Entry 6KHJ (electron microscopy, 3.00 A resolution); this record covers chains E and G of the 18 polymer chains in the assembly.

[Chain E]
Protein: NAD(P)H-quinone oxidoreductase subunit 4L
From: Thermosynechococcus elongatus BP-1
Notes: EC 7.1.1.-
UniProt: Q8DL29 (Q8DL29_THEEB); residues 1-101 here = UniProt positions 1-101
Amino-acid sequence (101 residues; numbered 1 to 101; the number before each row is that of its first residue):
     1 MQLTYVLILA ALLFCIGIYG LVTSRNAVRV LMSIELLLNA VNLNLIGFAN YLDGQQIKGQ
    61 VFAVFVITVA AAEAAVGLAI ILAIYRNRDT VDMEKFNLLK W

[Chain G]
Protein: NADH-quinone oxidoreductase subunit J
From: Thermosynechococcus elongatus BP-1
Notes: EC 7.1.1.-
UniProt: Q8DL30 (Q8DL30_THEEB); numbering as in UniProt (aligned over 1-200)
Amino-acid sequence (200 residues; numbered 1 to 200; the number before each row is that of its first residue):
     1 MDLATLTQTI TFFALAAAVI IAALGVVLLD NVVYSAFLLG GVFLSIAGLY ILMNADFVSA
    61 AQILIYVGAV NVLILFAIML VNKRETYTPV PGRWLRQGGA AVVSLGVFAL LTKMILQTPW
   121 QLSSVPPTPD SITTIGQHFF SDFLLPFELA SVLLLMALIG AVVLARRELV LEPEPILGEE
   181 VVPPLELPER PREPVALSEK
Unresolved in the structure: 171-200

[Chain E / chain G interface]
Pairs across the interface (134; chain E residue first):
  Gln-2(E) with Phe-12(G)
  Leu-3(E) with Trp-120(G), hydrophobic; Leu-122(G), hydrophobic
  Thr-4(E) with Ile-115(G)
  Tyr-5(E) with Phe-12(G), hydrophobic
  Val-6(E) with Phe-12(G), hydrophobic; Met-53(G), hydrophobic
  Leu-7(E) with Ile-115(G); Trp-120(G), hydrophobic
  Ile-8(E) with Phe-108(G); Thr-112(G); Ile-115(G), hydrophobic; Leu-116(G), hydrophobic
  Leu-9(E) with Ala-16(G), hydrophobic; Ile-20(G), hydrophobic; Leu-49(G), hydrophobic
  Ala-11(E) with Leu-111(G), hydrophobic
  Leu-12(E) with Ile-20(G), hydrophobic; Phe-108(G)
  Leu-13(E) with Val-19(G), hydrophobic; Ala-23(G), hydrophobic; Ile-46(G), hydrophobic
  Cys-15(E) with Ser-104(G), hydrogen bond (backbone-side chain); Val-107(G), hydrophobic; Phe-108(G), hydrogen bond (side chain-backbone)
  Ile-16(E) with Ala-23(G), hydrophobic; Leu-24(G), hydrophobic; Val-27(G)
  Ile-18(E) with Ser-104(G)
  Tyr-19(E) with Val-27(G); Leu-28(G), hydrophobic; Gln-97(G); Ala-100(G), hydrophobic; Ala-101(G); Ser-104(G), hydrogen bond (backbone-side chain)
  Gly-20(E) with Val-27(G)
  Val-22(E) with Ala-100(G), hydrophobic
  Thr-23(E) with Gln-97(G); Ala-100(G)
  Arg-25(E) with Tyr-87(G); Thr-88(G), hydrogen bond (side chain-backbone)
  Asn-26(E) with Val-32(G); Tyr-87(G)
  Val-28(E) with Ile-78(G), hydrophobic
  Arg-29(E) with Val-26(G), hydrogen bond (side chain-backbone); Val-27(G); Leu-29(G), hydrogen bond (side chain-backbone); Asp-30(G), hydrogen bond (side chain-backbone); Val-32(G); Ser-35(G), hydrogen bond
  Met-32(E) with Val-26(G), hydrophobic; Val-32(G), hydrophobic; Ser-35(G); Ala-36(G); Leu-39(G), hydrophobic
  Glu-35(E) with Phe-43(G); Tyr-66(G)
  Leu-36(E) with Ala-23(G), hydrophobic; Leu-39(G), hydrophobic; Val-42(G), hydrophobic
  Asn-39(E) with Phe-43(G); Ile-46(G); Gln-62(G), hydrogen bond; Tyr-66(G)
  Asn-42(E) with Tyr-50(G); Tyr-66(G)
  Leu-43(E) with Leu-49(G), hydrophobic; Tyr-50(G), hydrophobic
  Ile-46(E) with Tyr-50(G), hydrophobic; Met-53(G), hydrophobic; Ala-55(G), hydrophobic; Val-58(G), hydrophobic
  Phe-48(E) with Trp-120(G), hydrophobic
  Asn-50(E) with Met-53(G); Asn-54(G), hydrogen bond; Pro-127(G)
  Tyr-51(E) with Leu-122(G); Ser-123(G), hydrogen bond (backbone-backbone)
  Leu-52(E) with Gln-121(G); Leu-122(G), hydrophobic; Ser-123(G), hydrogen bond (backbone-side chain)
  Gly-54(E) with Pro-127(G); Thr-128(G), hydrogen bond (backbone-backbone)
  Gln-55(E) with Val-125(G); Pro-126(G), hydrogen bond (side chain-backbone); Pro-127(G); Thr-128(G)
  Gln-56(E) with His-138(G); Asp-142(G)
  Ile-57(E) with Ser-131(G); Thr-134(G); Ile-135(G), hydrophobic
  Lys-58(E) with Asp-142(G), salt bridge; Phe-143(G)
  Gln-60(E) with Asn-54(G); Ala-55(G); Val-58(G); Ser-131(G)
  Val-61(E) with Ile-135(G), hydrophobic; His-138(G); Phe-139(G), hydrophobic; Phe-143(G), hydrophobic
  Val-64(E) with Phe-57(G), hydrophobic; Phe-139(G), hydrophobic
  Phe-65(E) with Phe-139(G), hydrophobic; Pro-146(G); Phe-147(G)
  Ile-67(E) with Gln-62(G); Ile-65(G), hydrophobic; Tyr-66(G)
  Val-69(E) with Leu-153(G), hydrophobic
  Ala-70(E) with Tyr-66(G)
  Ala-71(E) with Ile-65(G), hydrophobic; Val-70(G), hydrophobic
  Ala-72(E) with Leu-153(G), hydrophobic; Ala-157(G), hydrophobic
  Ala-75(E) with Leu-73(G), hydrophobic
  Val-76(E) with Ala-157(G)
  Leu-78(E) with Leu-73(G), hydrophobic; Ile-74(G), hydrophobic; Ala-77(G), hydrophobic
  Ala-79(E) with Ala-161(G), hydrophobic
  Ile-80(E) with Leu-164(G), hydrophobic
  Leu-82(E) with Leu-80(G), hydrophobic; Val-81(G), hydrophobic
  Ala-83(E) with Leu-164(G)
  Tyr-85(E) with Leu-80(G); Val-81(G), hydrophobic; Lys-83(G)
  Arg-86(E) with Arg-167(G)
  Asp-89(E) with Lys-83(G)
  Thr-90(E) with Glu-85(G), hydrogen bond
  Val-91(E) with Tyr-87(G)
  Asp-92(E) with Tyr-87(G)
Also at the interface, not in a pair above, chain E (70 interface residues in all): Ser-33, Leu-38, Gly-47, Asp-53, Ala-63, Val-66, Thr-68, Ala-74, Glu-94, Lys-95
Also at the interface, not in a pair above, chain G (81 interface residues in all): Thr-9, Phe-13, Asn-31, Pro-89, Val-90, Arg-93, Ala-150, Leu-154, Ala-165, Arg-166

[Summary]
70 residues of chain E and 81 residues of chain G are in contact, with 15 hydrogen bonds and 1 salt bridge.
Among the polar pairs are Lys-58(E)/Asp-142(G), Cys-15(E)/Ser-104(G) and Cys-15(E)/Phe-108(G).
Here chain E is NAD(P)H-quinone oxidoreductase subunit 4L and chain G is NADH-quinone oxidoreductase subunit
J, both from Thermosynechococcus elongatus BP-1. Entry 6KHJ (Supercomplex for electron transfer) was
determined by electron microscopy.
